8F39 - chains G and H of the 27 polymer chains in the assembly; structure by electron microscopy, 3.50 A resolution.

# Chain G
Protein: ATP synthase subunit gamma, mitochondrial
From: Saccharomyces cerevisiae
UniProt: P38077 (ATPG_YEAST); residues 5-274 here correspond to UniProt positions 38-307 (UniProt number = residue number + 33)
Chain sequence (261 residues; each row starts with the number of its first residue; note: 9 numbers in that range are skipped by the numbering (no residue carries them; nothing is unmodelled there)):
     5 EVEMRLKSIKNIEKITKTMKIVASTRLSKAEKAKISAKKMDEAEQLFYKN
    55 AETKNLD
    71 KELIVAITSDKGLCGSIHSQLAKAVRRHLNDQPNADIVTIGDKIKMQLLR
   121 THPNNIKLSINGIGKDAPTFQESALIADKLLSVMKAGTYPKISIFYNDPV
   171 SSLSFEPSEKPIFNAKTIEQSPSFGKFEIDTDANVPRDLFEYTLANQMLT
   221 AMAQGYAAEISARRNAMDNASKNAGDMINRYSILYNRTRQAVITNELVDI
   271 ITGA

# Chain H
Protein: ATP synthase subunit delta, mitochondrial
From: Saccharomyces cerevisiae
UniProt: Q12165 (ATPD_YEAST); residues 7-138 here correspond to UniProt positions 29-160 (UniProt number = residue number + 22)
Chain sequence (132 residues; numbered 7 to 138; the number before each row is that of its first residue):
     7 SSGLKLQFALPHETLYSGSEVTQVNLPAKSGRIGVLANHVPTVEQLLPGV
    57 VEVMEGSNSKKFFISGGFATVQPDSQLCVTAIEAFPLESFSQENIKNLLA
   107 EAKKNVSSSDAREAAEAAIQVEVLENLQSVLK

# Chain G / chain H interface
Pairs across the interface - 39 pairs, chain G then chain H:
  Lys36(G) with His18(H)
  Ala37(G) with Pro17(H)
  Ser40(G) with Leu16(H); Pro17(H); Thr20(H)
  Lys43(G) with Thr20(H), hydrogen bond; Ser23(H)
  Met44(G) with Ala15(H), hydrophobic; Leu16(H); Pro17(H); Thr86(H); Ala87(H)
  Glu48(G) with Thr86(H)
  Leu50(G) with Gln78(H)
  Phe51(G) with Thr76(H); Gln78(H); Gln82(H); Cys84(H), hydrophobic
  Asn54(G) with Gln78(H), hydrogen bond
  Phe140(G) with Pro17(H), hydrophobic; Ile88(H), hydrophobic
  Leu145(G) with Arg118(H)
  Lys196(G) with Pro47(H); Gln78(H); Pro79(H)
  Phe197(G) with Val49(H), hydrophobic
  Glu198(G) with Pro47(H); Thr48(H); Val49(H), hydrogen bond (backbone-backbone); Glu50(H)
  Asp200(G) with Glu50(H)
  Ala203(G) with Lys35(H); Gln51(H)
  Val205(G) with Val49(H), hydrophobic
  Asp208(G) with Gln51(H); Phe74(H)
  Leu209(G) with Phe74(H), hydrophobic
  Tyr212(G) with Phe74(H), hydrophobic; Thr86(H), hydrogen bond (side chain-backbone)
Interface residues without a listed pair, chain G (22 interface residues in all): Ala47, Ile199
Interface residues without a listed pair, chain H (27 interface residues in all): Glu19, Tyr22, Val46, Gly73, Val77

# Summary
Chain G and chain H form an interface of 22 and 27 residues respectively, with 4 hydrogen bonds. Polar pairs
include Lys43(G)-Thr20(H), Asn54(G)-Gln78(H) and Tyr212(G)-Thr86(H).
Here chain G is ATP synthase subunit gamma, mitochondrial and chain H is ATP synthase subunit delta,
mitochondrial, both from Saccharomyces cerevisiae. Entry 8F39 (Yeast ATP synthase in conformation-2, at pH 6)
was determined by electron microscopy (same publication as 8F29, 8FKJ and 8FL8).
